PDB entry 6CSG | electron microscopy, 2.17 A resolution | chains A and D of the 4 polymer chains in the assembly

[Chain A]
Protein: viral protein 1
From: Enterovirus D68
UniProtKB: A0A097BW12 (A0A097BW12_9ENTO); residues 1-297 here correspond to UniProt positions 565-861 (UniProt number = residue number + 564)
Sequence (297 residues; row label = number of the first residue in the row):
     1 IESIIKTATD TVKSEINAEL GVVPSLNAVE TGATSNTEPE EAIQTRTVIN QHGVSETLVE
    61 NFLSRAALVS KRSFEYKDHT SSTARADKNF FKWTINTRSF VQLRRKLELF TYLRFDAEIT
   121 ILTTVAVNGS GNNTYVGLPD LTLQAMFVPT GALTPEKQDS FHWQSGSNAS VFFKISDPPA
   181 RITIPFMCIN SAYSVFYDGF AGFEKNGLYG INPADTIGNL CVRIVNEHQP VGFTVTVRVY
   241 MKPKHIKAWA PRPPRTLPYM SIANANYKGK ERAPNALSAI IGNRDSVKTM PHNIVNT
Disordered / not traced: 84-85, 130-134, 297

[Chain D]
Protein: viral protein 4
From: Enterovirus D68
UniProtKB: A0A191Z5D5 (A0A191Z5D5_9ENTO); residues 1-68 here correspond to UniProt positions 2-69 (UniProt number = residue number + 1)
Sequence (68 residues; each row starts with the number of its first residue):
     1 GAQVTRQQTG THENANIATN GSHITYNQIN FYKDSYAASA SKQDFSQDPS KFTEPVVEGL
    61 KAGAPVLK
Disordered / not traced: 1-28, 63, 68

[How chain A and chain D interact]
Residue-residue contacts (51):
  Ile1(A) with Gln47(D); Asp48(D), hydrogen bond (backbone-side chain); Ser50(D), hydrogen bond (backbone-side chain)
  Glu2(A) with Ser46(D); Gln47(D); Asp48(D)
  Ser3(A) with Phe45(D); Ser46(D); Gln47(D), hydrogen bond (backbone-backbone)
  Ile4(A) with Phe45(D); Ser46(D)
  Ile5(A) with Phe45(D), hydrogen bond (backbone-backbone); Gln47(D)
  Lys6(A) with Phe45(D)
  Gly21(A) with Pro65(D)
  Val22(A) with Ala64(D)
  Val23(A) with Ala64(D); Pro65(D), hydrophobic
  Pro24(A) with Ala62(D)
  Ala28(A) with Val66(D); Leu67(D), hydrophobic
  Thr31(A) with Val56(D); Val66(D)
  Ala33(A) with Thr53(D); Glu54(D); Leu60(D), hydrophobic
  Thr34(A) with Thr53(D), hydrogen bond (backbone-backbone); Glu54(D)
  Asn36(A) with Leu60(D), hydrogen bond (side chain-backbone); Ala62(D)
  Glu41(A) with Ala62(D)
  Ser55(A) with Phe45(D)
  Leu58(A) with Lys42(D); Asp44(D); Phe45(D), hydrophobic
  Glu60(A) with Ala40(D); Ser41(D), hydrogen bond (side chain-backbone); Lys42(D)
  Asn61(A) with Lys42(D)
  Ser64(A) with Lys42(D), hydrogen bond
  Asp116(A) with Tyr36(D)
  Thr183(A) with Tyr36(D)
  Pro185(A) with Tyr36(D)
  Lys244(A) with Tyr36(D); Ala37(D), hydrogen bond (side chain-backbone); Ala38(D), hydrogen bond (side chain-backbone)
  His245(A) with Tyr36(D); Ala38(D), hydrogen bond (side chain-backbone); Ser39(D), hydrogen bond (side chain-backbone); Ser41(D)
  Pro251(A) with Phe52(D)
Interface residues without a listed pair, chain A (31 interface residues in all): Asn27, Gly32, Val54, Ile184
Interface residues without a listed pair, chain D (26 interface residues in all): Ser35, Pro55, Lys61

[In short]
The interface between chain A and chain D involves 31 residues on one side and 26 on the other; the contacts
include 12 hydrogen bonds. Polar contacts include Ile1(A)-Asp48(D), Ile1(A)-Ser50(D) and Asn36(A)-Leu60(D).
Here chain A is viral protein 1 and chain D is viral protein 4, both from Enterovirus D68. Entry 6CSG (CryoEM
structure of human enterovirus D68 full native virion) was determined by electron microscopy (same publication
as 6CRP, 6CRR, 6CRS, 6CRU, 6CS3, 6CS4 and 5 further entries).
